3QIP - chains A and B; structure by X-ray diffraction, 2.09 A resolution.

== Chain A ==
Molecule: Reverse HIV-1 reverse transcriptase p66
Source organism: HIV-1 M:B_HXB2R
Notes: EC 3.4.23.16, 2.7.7.49, 2.7.7.7, 3.1.26.13; fragment: p66 subunit
UniProtKB: P04585 (POL_HV1H2); residues 1-560 here correspond to UniProt positions 588-1147 (UniProt number = residue number + 587)
Sequence (560 residues; each row starts with the number of its first residue):
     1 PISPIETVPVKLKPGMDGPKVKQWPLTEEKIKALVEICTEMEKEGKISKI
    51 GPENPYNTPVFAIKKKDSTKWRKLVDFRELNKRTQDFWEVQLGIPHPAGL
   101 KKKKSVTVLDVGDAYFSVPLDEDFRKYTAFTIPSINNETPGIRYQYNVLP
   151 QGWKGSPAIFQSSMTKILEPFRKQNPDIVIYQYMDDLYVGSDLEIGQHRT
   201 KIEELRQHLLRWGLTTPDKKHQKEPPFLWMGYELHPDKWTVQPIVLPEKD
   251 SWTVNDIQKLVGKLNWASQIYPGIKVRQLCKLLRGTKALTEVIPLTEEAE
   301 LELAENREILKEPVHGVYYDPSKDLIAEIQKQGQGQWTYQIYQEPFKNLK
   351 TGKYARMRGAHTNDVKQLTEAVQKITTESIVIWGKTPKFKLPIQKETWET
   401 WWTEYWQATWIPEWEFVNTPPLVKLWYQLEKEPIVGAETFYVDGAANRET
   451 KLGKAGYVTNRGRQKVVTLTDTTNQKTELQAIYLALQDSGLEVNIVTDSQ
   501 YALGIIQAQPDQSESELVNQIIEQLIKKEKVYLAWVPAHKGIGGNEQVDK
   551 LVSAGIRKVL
Disordered / not traced: 66-67, 557-560
Bound ions: Mn2+ site 1: Asp443, Glu478, Asp498 (together with P4Y); Mn2+ site 2: Asp443, Asp549 (together with P4Y)
Residues lining bound ligands:
  - P4Y: Asp443, Gly444, Glu478, Asp498, Ser499, Pro537, Ala538, His539, Asp549
  - non-nucleoside rt inhibitor nevirapine (NVP; 11-cyclopropyl-5,11-dihydro-4-methyl-6H-dipyrido[3,2-b:2',3'-e][1,4]diazepin-6-one): Pro95, Leu100, Lys101, Lys103, Val106, Val179, Ile180, Tyr181, Tyr188, Val189, Gly190, Phe227, Trp229, Leu234, His235, Pro236, Tyr318
Swiss-Prot annotation at these positions:
  - region: Phe227 to His235 (RT 'primer grip')
  - motif: Trp398 to Trp414 (Tryptophan repeat motif)
  - binding site (Mg(2+)): Asp110, Asp185, Asp186, Asp443, Glu478, Asp498, Asp549
  - site: Trp401 (Essential for RT p66/p51 heterodimerization), Trp414 (Essential for RT p66/p51 heterodimerization), Phe440, Tyr441 (Cleavage), Leu560 (Cleavage)
From the paper describing this entry:
  - mutagenesis - D185N: abolished catalytic activity (citing earlier work)
  - conformationally variable residues (order/disorder transition): Arg557
  - catalytic residues: Asp443, Glu478, Asp498, His539, Asp549 (citing earlier work)

== Chain B ==
Molecule: p51
Source organism: HIV-1 M:B_HXB2R
Notes: EC 3.4.23.16, 2.7.7.49, 2.7.7.7, 3.1.26.13; fragment: p51 subunit
UniProtKB: P04585 (POL_HV1H2); residues 1-440 here correspond to UniProt positions 588-1027 (UniProt number = residue number + 587)
Sequence (440 residues; row label = number of the first residue in the row):
     1 PISPIETVPVKLKPGMDGPKVKQWPLTEEKIKALVEICTEMEKEGKISKI
    51 GPENPYNTPVFAIKKKDSTKWRKLVDFRELNKRTQDFWEVQLGIPHPAGL
   101 KKKKSVTVLDVGDAYFSVPLDEDFRKYTAFTIPSINNETPGIRYQYNVLP
   151 QGWKGSPAIFQSSMTKILEPFRKQNPDIVIYQYMDDLYVGSDLEIGQHRT
   201 KIEELRQHLLRWGLTTPDKKHQKEPPFLWMGYELHPDKWTVQPIVLPEKD
   251 SWTVNDIQKLVGKLNWASQIYPGIKVRQLCKLLRGTKALTEVIPLTEEAE
   301 LELAENREILKEPVHGVYYDPSKDLIAEIQKQGQGQWTYQIYQEPFKNLK
   351 TGKYARMRGAHTNDVKQLTEAVQKITTESIVIWGKTPKFKLPIQKETWET
   401 WWTEYWQATWIPEWEFVNTPPLVKLWYQLEKEPIVGAETF
Disordered / not traced: 1-5, 66-67, 216-231, 357-361, 431-440
Swiss-Prot annotation at these positions:
  - region: Phe227 to His235 (RT 'primer grip')
  - motif: Trp398 to Trp414 (Tryptophan repeat motif)
  - binding site (Mg(2+)): Asp110, Asp185, Asp186
  - site: Trp401 (Essential for RT p66/p51 heterodimerization), Trp414 (Essential for RT p66/p51 heterodimerization), Phe440 (Cleavage)

== How chain A and chain B interact ==
Residue-residue contacts (105):
  Val8(A) - Glu53(B)
  Pro9(A) - Glu53(B)
  Gln85(A) - Glu53(B)  hydrogen bond (side chain-backbone)
  Asp86(A) - Lys20(B)  salt bridge
  Asp86(A) - Pro55(B)
  Phe87(A) - Pro52(B)
  Phe87(A) - Pro55(B)
  Trp88(A) - Pro52(B)  hydrogen bond (backbone-backbone)
  Trp88(A) - Asn54(B)
  Trp88(A) - Pro55(B)
  Trp88(A) - Asn57(B)
  Trp88(A) - Thr131(B)
  Trp88(A) - Arg143(B)
  Gly93(A) - Asn137(B)
  Ile94(A) - Asn137(B)
  Pro95(A) - Asn136(B)
  Pro95(A) - Asn137(B)
  His96(A) - Asn136(B)  hydrogen bond (backbone-side chain)
  Gly99(A) - Asn136(B)
  Gly99(A) - Glu138(B)
  Leu100(A) - Glu138(B)
  Ser162(A) - Pro52(B)
  Thr165(A) - Pro140(B)
  Arg172(A) - Thr139(B)
  Tyr181(A) - Asn137(B)
  Tyr181(A) - Glu138(B)
  Gln182(A) - Pro140(B)
  Arg358(A) - Gln394(B)
  Glu370(A) - Gln394(B)
  Gln373(A) - Glu396(B)
  Gln373(A) - Thr397(B)  hydrogen bond
  Gln373(A) - Thr400(B)  hydrogen bond
  Thr377(A) - Thr400(B)
  Val381(A) - Pro25(B)  hydrophobic
  Val381(A) - Asn136(B)  hydrogen bond (backbone-backbone)
  Ile382(A) - Ile135(B)
  Ile382(A) - Asn136(B)
  Trp383(A) - Ile135(B)
  Gly384(A) - Thr27(B)
  Gly384(A) - Glu28(B)  hydrogen bond (backbone-backbone)
  Gly384(A) - Ile135(B)
  Trp402(A) - Lys331(B)  hydrogen bond (backbone-side chain)
  Tyr405(A) - Lys331(B)  hydrogen bond (backbone-side chain)
  Trp406(A) - Lys331(B)
  Trp406(A) - Asn418(B)
  Trp406(A) - Thr419(B)
  Trp406(A) - Lys424(B)
  Gln407(A) - Lys331(B)  hydrogen bond (backbone-side chain)
  Gln407(A) - Pro392(B)
  Gln407(A) - Ile393(B)
  Gln407(A) - Val417(B)  hydrogen bond (side chain-backbone)
  Gln407(A) - Asn418(B)
  Gln407(A) - Thr419(B)  hydrogen bond (side chain-backbone)
  Ala408(A) - Asp364(B)
  Ala408(A) - Pro392(B)  hydrogen bond (backbone-backbone)
  Ala408(A) - Ile393(B)
  Thr409(A) - Asp364(B)  hydrogen bond (backbone-side chain)
  Trp410(A) - Thr362(B)
  Trp410(A) - Asn363(B)
  Trp410(A) - Val365(B)  hydrophobic
  Trp410(A) - Thr397(B)
  Trp410(A) - Trp401(B)
  Trp410(A) - Tyr405(B)
  Pro412(A) - Trp401(B)  hydrophobic
  Pro433(A) - Asn255(B)
  Pro433(A) - Leu289(B)  hydrophobic
  Pro433(A) - Thr290(B)
  Ile434(A) - Thr290(B)
  Val435(A) - Thr290(B)
  Thr439(A) - Lys287(B)
  Thr439(A) - Ala288(B)
  Thr439(A) - Leu289(B)  hydrogen bond (side chain-backbone)
  Tyr441(A) - Gln258(B)  hydrogen bond
  Tyr441(A) - Thr286(B)
  Tyr441(A) - Lys287(B)  hydrogen bond (side chain-backbone)
  Val458(A) - Thr286(B)
  Thr459(A) - Thr286(B)  hydrogen bond (backbone-side chain)
  Asn460(A) - Thr286(B)
  Asn460(A) - Lys287(B)
  Asn460(A) - Ala288(B)
  Asn494(A) - Leu289(B)
  Val496(A) - Leu289(B)  hydrophobic
  Gln500(A) - Pro421(B)
  Gln500(A) - Leu422(B)
  Leu503(A) - Leu422(B)  hydrophobic
  Tyr532(A) - Asn255(B)  hydrogen bond
  Tyr532(A) - Lys259(B)  hydrogen bond
  Tyr532(A) - Leu289(B)  hydrophobic
  Ala534(A) - Lys259(B)
  Trp535(A) - Leu422(B)  hydrophobic
  Trp535(A) - Trp426(B)  hydrophobic
  Val536(A) - Gln258(B)
  Pro537(A) - Asn265(B)
  Lys540(A) - Asn265(B)  hydrogen bond
  Lys540(A) - Cys280(B)
  Gly541(A) - Arg284(B)
  Ile542(A) - Val261(B)  hydrophobic
  Ile542(A) - Leu283(B)
  Gly543(A) - Leu283(B)  hydrogen bond (backbone-backbone)
  Gly543(A) - Arg284(B)
  Gly543(A) - Gly285(B)
  Gly544(A) - Gly285(B)  hydrogen bond (backbone-backbone)
  Gly544(A) - Thr286(B)
  Glu546(A) - Arg284(B)  salt bridge
  Gln547(A) - Arg284(B)  hydrogen bond
Interface residues without a listed pair, chain A (70 interface residues in all): Leu92, Lys101, Ala158, Ile159, Gln161, Ile180, Thr376, Ile380, Thr403, Glu404, Ile411, Gly504, Gln507
Interface residues without a listed pair, chain B (57 interface residues in all): Leu26, Tyr56, Val254, Gly262, Trp337, Pro420

== Overview ==
The interface between chain A and chain B involves 70 residues on one side and 57 on the other, with 24
hydrogen bonds and 2 salt bridges. Polar pairs include Asp86(A)-Lys20(B), Glu546(A)-Arg284(B) and
Gln85(A)-Glu53(B). From the paper: catalytic residues Asp443(A), Glu478(A) and Asp498(A) among others; D185N
of chain A abolishes catalytic activity.
Here chain A is Reverse HIV-1 reverse transcriptase p66 and chain B is p51, both from HIV-1 M:B_HXB2R. Entry
3QIP (Structure of HIV-1 reverse transcriptase in complex with an RNase H inhibitor and nevirapine) was
determined by X-ray diffraction, deposited together with 3QIN and 3QIO.
